3CV2 - chain A; structure by X-ray diffraction, 1.40 A resolution.

# Chain A
Protein: Malate synthase A
Organism: Escherichia coli
Notes: EC 2.3.3.9
Reference sequence: P08997 (MASY_ECOLI); residue numbers follow UniProt; this construct covers 2-533
Sequence (532 residues; each row starts with the number of its first residue):
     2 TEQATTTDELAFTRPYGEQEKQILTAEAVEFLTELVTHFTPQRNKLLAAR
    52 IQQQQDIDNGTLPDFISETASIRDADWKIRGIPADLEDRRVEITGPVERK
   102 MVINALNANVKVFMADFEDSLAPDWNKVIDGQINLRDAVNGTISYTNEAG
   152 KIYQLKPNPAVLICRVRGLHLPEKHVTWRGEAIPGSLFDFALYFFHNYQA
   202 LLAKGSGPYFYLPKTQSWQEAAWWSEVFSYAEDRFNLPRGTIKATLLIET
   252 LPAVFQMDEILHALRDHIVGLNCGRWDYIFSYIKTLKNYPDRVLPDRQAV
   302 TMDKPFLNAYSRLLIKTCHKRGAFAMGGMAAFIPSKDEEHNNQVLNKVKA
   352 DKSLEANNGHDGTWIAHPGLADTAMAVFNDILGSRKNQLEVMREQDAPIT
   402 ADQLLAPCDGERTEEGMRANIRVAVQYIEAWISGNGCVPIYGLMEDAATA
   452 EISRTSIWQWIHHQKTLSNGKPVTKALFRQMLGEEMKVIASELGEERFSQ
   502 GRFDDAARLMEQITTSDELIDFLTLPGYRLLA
Not modelled in the structure: 2-9
Modified residues: Cys438 (s-hydroxycysteine; CSO)
Ion coordination: Mg2+: Glu250, Asp278 (together with oxalate ion)
Ligand contacts:
  - coenzyme A (COA): Ile94, Thr95, Gly96, Lys101, Met102, Asn105, Ala106, Tyr154, Ala367, His368, Pro369
  - oxalate ion (OXL): Arg166, Leu248, Glu250, Gly275, Arg276, Trp277, Asp278, Met330, Trp365, Ala449
UniProt features mapped onto this chain:
  - active site: Arg166 (Proton acceptor), Asp447 (Proton donor)

# In short
Bound to chain A: oxalate ion and coenzyme A. Glu250 and Asp278 form the Mg2+ site. UniProt lists active-site
residues Arg166 and Asp447.
Chain A is Malate synthase A (Escherichia coli); the structure, Atomic Resolution Structures of Escherichia
coli and Bacillis anthracis Malate Synthase A: Comparison with Isoform G ..., was determined by X-ray
diffraction (same publication as 3CUX, 3CUZ and 3CV1).
